PDB entry 6N6S | X-ray diffraction, 3.00 A resolution | chains A and C of the 4 polymer chains in the assembly

[Chain A (and C)]
Molecule: TNFAIP3-interacting protein 1
Source organism: Mus musculus
Notes: chain C of this document is another copy of the same molecule, construct and numbering; everything in this record applies to it too
Reference sequence: Q9WUU8 (TNIP1_MOUSE); numbering as in UniProt (aligned over 463-532)
Amino-acid sequence (72 residues; numbered 461 to 532; the number before each row is that of its first residue):
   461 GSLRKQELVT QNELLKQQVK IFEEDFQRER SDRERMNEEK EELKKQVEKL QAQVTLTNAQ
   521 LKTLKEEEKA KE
Unresolved in the structure: 461-464, 530-532 (chain C: 529-532)
Differences from the reference sequence: expression tag (461-462)
Curated features (UniProtKB/Swiss-Prot):
  - mutagenesis: Gln-477 to Gln-478 (Loss of inhibitory activity on TNF-induced NF-kappa-B activation; no effect on interaction with TNFAIP3), Asp-485 to Phe-486 (Abolishes ubiquitin binding; loss of inhibitory activity on TNF-induced NF-kappa-B activation; no effect on interaction with TNFAIP3), Asp-485 (D485N: Abolishes interaction with polyubiquitinated IRAK1), Glu-489 to Arg-490 (Abolishes ubiquitin binding; loss of inhibitory activity on NF-kappa-B activation), Arg-493 to Glu-494 (Loss of inhibitory activity on TNF-induced NF-kappa-B activation; no effect on interaction with TNFAIP3)
Reported in the primary citation:
  - mutagenesis - E484A: decreased binding to M1-linked di-Ub

[How chain A and chain C interact]
Contacting residue pairs (66):
  Lys-465(A) / Arg-464(C)
  Lys-465(A) / Lys-465(C)
  Lys-465(A) / Leu-468(C)
  Leu-468(A) / Lys-465(C)
  Leu-468(A) / Leu-468(C)  hydrophobic
  Leu-468(A) / Val-469(C)  hydrophobic
  Leu-468(A) / Asn-472(C)  hydrogen bond (backbone-side chain)
  Val-469(A) / Leu-468(C)  hydrophobic
  Gln-471(A) / Asn-472(C)
  Asn-472(A) / Leu-468(C)
  Asn-472(A) / Gln-471(C)
  Asn-472(A) / Asn-472(C)  hydrogen bond
  Asn-472(A) / Leu-475(C)
  Leu-475(A) / Asn-472(C)
  Leu-475(A) / Leu-475(C)  hydrophobic
  Leu-475(A) / Lys-476(C)
  Lys-476(A) / Gln-471(C)
  Lys-476(A) / Leu-475(C)
  Gln-478(A) / Val-479(C)
  Gln-478(A) / Glu-483(C)
  Val-479(A) / Leu-475(C)  hydrophobic
  Val-479(A) / Gln-478(C)
  Val-479(A) / Val-479(C)  hydrophobic
  Val-479(A) / Phe-482(C)  hydrophobic
  Phe-482(A) / Phe-482(C)  hydrophobic
  Phe-482(A) / Glu-483(C)
  Glu-483(A) / Phe-482(C)
  Phe-486(A) / Glu-489(C)
  Glu-489(A) / Glu-489(C)
  Glu-489(A) / Arg-493(C)  salt bridge
  Met-496(A) / Asn-497(C)
  Met-496(A) / Lys-500(C)
  Asn-497(A) / Met-496(C)
  Glu-499(A) / Lys-500(C)  salt bridge
  Lys-500(A) / Met-496(C)
  Lys-500(A) / Glu-499(C)  salt bridge
  Lys-500(A) / Leu-503(C)
  Leu-503(A) / Lys-500(C)
  Leu-503(A) / Leu-503(C)  hydrophobic
  Leu-503(A) / Lys-504(C)
  Lys-504(A) / Leu-503(C)
  Gln-506(A) / Val-507(C)
  Val-507(A) / Leu-503(C)
  Val-507(A) / Gln-506(C)
  Val-507(A) / Val-507(C)  hydrophobic
  Val-507(A) / Leu-510(C)  hydrophobic
  Leu-510(A) / Val-507(C)  hydrophobic
  Leu-510(A) / Leu-510(C)  hydrophobic
  Leu-510(A) / Gln-511(C)
  Gln-511(A) / Leu-510(C)
  Val-514(A) / Leu-510(C)
  Val-514(A) / Gln-513(C)
  Val-514(A) / Val-514(C)  hydrophobic
  Thr-517(A) / Thr-517(C)
  Thr-517(A) / Asn-518(C)
  Thr-517(A) / Leu-521(C)
  Asn-518(A) / Thr-517(C)
  Gln-520(A) / Leu-521(C)
  Leu-521(A) / Gln-520(C)
  Leu-521(A) / Leu-521(C)  hydrophobic
  Leu-521(A) / Leu-524(C)  hydrophobic
  Leu-524(A) / Leu-524(C)  hydrophobic
  Leu-524(A) / Glu-528(C)
  Lys-525(A) / Leu-524(C)
  Glu-528(A) / Leu-524(C)
  Glu-528(A) / Glu-528(C)
Interface residues without a listed pair, chain A (33 interface residues in all): Arg-493, Gln-513
Interface residues without a listed pair, chain C (34 interface residues in all): Asp-492, Lys-525

[Overview]
The interface between chain A and chain C involves 33 residues on one side and 34 on the other; the contacts
include 2 hydrogen bonds and 3 salt bridges. Polar pairs include Glu-489(A)/Arg-493(C), Glu-499(A)/Lys-500(C)
and Leu-468(A)/Asn-472(C). From UniProt: 8 mutagenesis sites on chain A. From the paper: E484A of chain A
reduces binding to M1-linked di-Ub.
Chain A and chain C are both TNFAIP3-interacting protein 1 (Mus musculus); the structure, Crystal structure of
ABIN-1 UBAN, was determined by X-ray diffraction.
